7TJZ - chains C and F of the 27 polymer chains in the assembly; structure by electron microscopy, 4.40 A resolution (low resolution: residue-level contacts below are approximate; hydrogen-bond / salt-bridge calls are withheld).

Chain C:
Molecule: ATP synthase subunit alpha
Source organism: Saccharomyces cerevisiae
UniProt: P07251 (ATPA_YEAST); residues 1-510 here correspond to UniProt positions 36-545 (UniProt number = residue number + 35)
Chain sequence (510 residues; each row starts with the number of its first residue):
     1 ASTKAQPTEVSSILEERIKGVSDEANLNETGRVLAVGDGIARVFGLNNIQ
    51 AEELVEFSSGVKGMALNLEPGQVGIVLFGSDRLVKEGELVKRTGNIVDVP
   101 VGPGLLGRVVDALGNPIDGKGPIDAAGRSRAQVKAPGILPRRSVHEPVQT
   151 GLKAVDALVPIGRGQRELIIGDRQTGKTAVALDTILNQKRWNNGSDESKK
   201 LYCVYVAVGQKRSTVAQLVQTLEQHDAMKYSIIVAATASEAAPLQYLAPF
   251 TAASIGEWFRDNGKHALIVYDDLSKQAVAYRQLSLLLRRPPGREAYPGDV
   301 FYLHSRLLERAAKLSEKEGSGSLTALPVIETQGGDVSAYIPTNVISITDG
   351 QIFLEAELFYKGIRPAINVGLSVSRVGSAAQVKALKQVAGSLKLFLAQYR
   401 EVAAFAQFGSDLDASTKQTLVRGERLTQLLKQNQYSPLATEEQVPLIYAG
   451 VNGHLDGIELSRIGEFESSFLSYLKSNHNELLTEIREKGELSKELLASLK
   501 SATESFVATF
Disordered / not traced: 1-11, 510
Swiss-Prot annotation at these positions:
  - binding site (ATP): Gly-171 to Thr-178
  - site: Ser-372 (Required for activity)
  - modified residue (Phosphoserine): Ser-22, Ser-143

Chain F:
Molecule: ATP synthase subunit beta
Source organism: Saccharomyces cerevisiae
Notes: EC 7.1.2.2
UniProt: P00830 (ATPB_YEAST); residues 1-478 here correspond to UniProt positions 34-511 (UniProt number = residue number + 33)
Chain sequence (478 residues; numbered 1 to 478; the number before each row is that of its first residue):
     1 ASAAQSTPITGKVTAVIGAIVDVHFEQSELPAILNALEIKTPQGKLVLEV
    51 AQHLGENTVRTIAMDGTEGLVRGEKVLDTGGPISVPVGRETLGRIINVIG
   101 EPIDERGPIKSKLRKPIHADPPSFAEQSTSAEILETGIKVVDLLAPYARG
   151 GKIGLFGGAGVGKTVFIQELINNIAKAHGGFSVFTGVGERTREGNDLYRE
   201 MKETGVINLEGESKVALVFGQMNEPPGARARVALTGLTIAEYFRDEEGQD
   251 VLLFIDNIFRFTQAGSEVSALLGRIPSAVGYQPTLATDMGLLQERITTTK
   301 KGSVTSVQAVYVPADDLTDPAPATTFAHLDATTVLSRGISELGIYPAVDP
   351 LDSKSRLLDAAVVGQEHYDVASKVQETLQTYKSLQDIIAILGMDELSEQD
   401 KLTVERARKIQRFLSQPFAVAEVFTGIPGKLVRLKDTVASFKAVLEGKYD
   451 NIPEHAFYMVGGIEDVVAKAEKLAAEAN
Disordered / not traced: 1-6, 476-478
Swiss-Prot annotation at these positions:
  - binding site (ATP): Gly-157 to Thr-164
  - modified residue: Thr-79 (Phosphothreonine), Thr-204 (Phosphothreonine), Ser-340 (Phosphoserine)

How chain C and chain F interact:
Contacting residue pairs (9; chain C residue first):
  Leu-34(C) / Gly-55(F)
  Ala-35(C) / His-53(F)
  Val-36(C) / Gln-52(F)
  Val-36(C) / His-53(F)
  Arg-82(C) / Ile-33(F)
  Ile-117(C) / Ala-125(F)
  Ala-238(C) / Gly-290(F)
  Ser-239(C) / Gly-290(F)
  Gln-282(C) / Pro-283(F)
Other interface residues (no listed pair), chain C (13 interface residues in all): Gly-37, Asp-38, Val-84, Gln-332, Tyr-360
Other interface residues (no listed pair), chain F (14 interface residues in all): Ala-51, Leu-54, Phe-124, Leu-291, Thr-318, Gln-375, Glu-376

In short:
The interface between chain C and chain F involves 13 residues on one side and 14 on the other. UniProt lists
8 ATP-binding residues on chain C; 8 ATP-binding residues on chain F.
Here chain C is ATP synthase subunit alpha and chain F is ATP synthase subunit beta, both from Saccharomyces
cerevisiae. Entry 7TJZ (Yeast ATP synthase State 1catalytic(b) without exogenous ATP backbone model) was
determined by electron microscopy together with 7TJS, 7TJT, 7TJU, 7TJV, 7TJW, 7TJX and 30 further entries from
the same study.
